1O0N - chain A; structure by X-ray diffraction, 1.50 A resolution.

== Chain A ==
Molecule: Ribonuclease pancreatic
Source organism: Bos taurus
Notes: EC 3.1.27.5
Reference sequence: P61823 (RNAS1_BOVIN); residues 1-124 here correspond to UniProt positions 27-150 (UniProt number = residue number + 26)
Sequence (124 residues; row label = number of the first residue in the row):
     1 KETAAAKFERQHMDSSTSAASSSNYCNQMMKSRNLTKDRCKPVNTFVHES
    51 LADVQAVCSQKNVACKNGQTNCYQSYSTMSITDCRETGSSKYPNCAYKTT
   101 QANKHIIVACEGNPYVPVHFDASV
Disulfides: Cys26-Cys84, Cys40-Cys95, Cys58-Cys110, Cys65-Cys72
Residues lining bound ligands: 3'-uridinemonophosphate (U3P): Gln11, His12, Lys41, Val43, Asn44, Thr45, Asp83, His119, Phe120, Asp121, Ala122, Ser123
Curated features (UniProtKB/Swiss-Prot):
  - active site: His12 (Proton acceptor), His119 (Proton donor)
  - binding site (substrate): Lys7, Arg10, Lys41 to Thr45, Lys66, Arg85
  - glycosylation: Lys1 (N-linked (Glc) (glycation) lysine), Lys7 (N-linked (Glc) (glycation) lysine), Asn34 (N-linked (GlcNAc...) asparagine), Lys37 (N-linked (Glc) (glycation) lysine), Lys41 (N-linked (Glc) (glycation) lysine)
From the paper describing this entry:
  - binding site for 3'-uridinemonophosphate: His12, Lys41, Thr45, Asp83, His119, Phe120, Ser123
  - conformationally variable residues (side-chain flip): Asp83, His119
  - contacts within the chain: Thr45-Asp83 (hydrogen bond)
  - catalytic residues: His119 (citing earlier work)

== Overview ==
Ligands of chain A: 3'-uridinemonophosphate. UniProt lists active-site residues His12 and His119 and 9
substrate-binding residues. From the paper: the catalytic residue His119; a binding site for
3'-uridinemonophosphate at His12, Lys41 and Thr45 among others.
Chain A is Ribonuclease pancreatic (Bos taurus); the structure, Ribonuclease A in complex with
uridine-3'-phosphate, was determined by X-ray diffraction (same publication as 1O0F, 1O0H, 1O0M and 1O0O).
